4DZ6 - chains A and B of the 6 polymer chains in the assembly; structure by X-ray diffraction, 2.20 A resolution.

[Chain A (and B)]
Protein: Nucleoside diphosphate kinase
Organism: Borrelia burgdorferi
Notes: EC 2.7.4.6; fragment: nucleoside-diphosphate kinase; chain B of this document is another copy of the same molecule, construct and numbering; everything in this record applies to it too
UniProtKB: O51419 (NDK_BORBU); residues 3-169 here correspond to UniProt positions 1-167 (UniProt number = residue number - 2)
Chain sequence (190 residues; row label = number of the first residue in the row; numbers below 1 keep their minus sign (Met-20 is residue -20)):
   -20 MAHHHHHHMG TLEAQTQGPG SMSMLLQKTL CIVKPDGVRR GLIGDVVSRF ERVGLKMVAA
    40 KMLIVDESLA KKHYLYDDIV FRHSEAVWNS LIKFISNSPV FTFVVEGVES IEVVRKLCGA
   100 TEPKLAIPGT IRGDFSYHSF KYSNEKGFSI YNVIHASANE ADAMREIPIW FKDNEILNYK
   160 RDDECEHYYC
Unresolved in the structure: -20 to 1
Construct notes: expression tag (-20 to 2)
Disulfide bonds: Cys164-Cys169
Bound ions: oxido(dioxo)vanadium V: His134 (together with ADP)
Ligand contacts:
  - ADP (adenosine-5'-diphosphate): Lys13, Tyr53, Arg61, His62, Val66, Leu70, Arg94, Thr100, Arg111, Phe119, Ser122, Phe127, Ser128, Ile129, Asn131, His134
  - oxido(dioxo)vanadium (VN4): Lys13, Tyr53, Arg94, Arg111, Ile133, His134, Ala135
Swiss-Prot annotation at these positions:
  - active site: His134 (Pros-phosphohistidine intermediate)
  - binding site (ATP): Lys13, Arg94, Thr100, Arg111, Asn131

[How chain A and chain B interact]
Residue-residue contacts (51; chain A residue first):
  Val17(A) with Tyr158(B); Arg160(B)
  Arg18(A) with Lys159(B); Arg160(B); Asp161(B), hydrogen bond (backbone-backbone)
  Arg19(A) with Asp161(B)
  Gly20(A) with Glu30(B)
  Leu21(A) with Glu30(B), hydrogen bond (backbone-side chain)
  Ile22(A) with Glu30(B), hydrogen bond (backbone-side chain)
  Gly23(A) with Gly23(B); Val26(B); Ser27(B); Glu30(B), hydrogen bond (backbone-side chain)
  Asp24(A) with Ser27(B), hydrogen bond (backbone-side chain)
  Val26(A) with Gly23(B)
  Ser27(A) with Gly23(B); Asp24(B), hydrogen bond (side chain-backbone)
  Glu30(A) with Gly20(B); Leu21(B), hydrogen bond (side chain-backbone); Ile22(B), hydrogen bond (side chain-backbone); Gly23(B), hydrogen bond (side chain-backbone)
  Met36(A) with Met41(B)
  Ala38(A) with Met41(B)
  Ala39(A) with Ala39(B); Lys40(B); Met41(B), hydrogen bond (backbone-backbone); Phe80(B), hydrophobic
  Lys40(A) with Ala39(B)
  Met41(A) with Met36(B); Ala38(B); Ala39(B), hydrogen bond (backbone-backbone); Leu156(B); Tyr158(B)
  Leu42(A) with Leu156(B)
  Ile43(A) with Leu156(B), hydrophobic
  Pro78(A) with Tyr158(B), hydrophobic
  Phe80(A) with Ala39(B), hydrophobic; Phe80(B), hydrophobic
  Leu156(A) with Met41(B); Leu42(B); Ile43(B)
  Asn157(A) with Ile43(B)
  Tyr158(A) with Val17(B); Met41(B); Pro78(B), hydrophobic
  Lys159(A) with Arg18(B)
  Arg160(A) with Val17(B); Arg18(B); Gly20(B)
  Asp161(A) with Arg18(B), hydrogen bond (backbone-backbone); Arg19(B)
Also at the interface, not in a pair above, chain A (27 interface residues in all): Val37
Also at the interface, not in a pair above, chain B (27 interface residues in all): Val37, Asn157

[In short]
The chain A/chain B interface involves 27 residues from each chain, with 12 hydrogen bonds. Among the polar
pairs are Leu21(A)-Glu30(B), Ile22(A)-Glu30(B) and Gly23(A)-Glu30(B). Ligands of chain A: ADP and
oxido(dioxo)vanadium. UniProt lists active-site residue His134(A) and 5 ATP-binding residues on chain A.
Chain A and chain B are both Nucleoside diphosphate kinase (Borrelia burgdorferi); the structure, Transition
state mimic of nucleoside-diphosphate kinase from borrelia burgdorferi with bound vanadate and adp, was
determined by X-ray diffraction together with 4DI6 from the same study.
